Entry 2G2R (X-ray diffraction, 2.75 A resolution); this record covers chains L and H.

Chain L:
Protein: Green-fluorescent antibody (11G10)-light chain
From: Mus musculus
Notes: antibody fragment or engineered binder
Chain sequence (219 residues; numbered 1 to 214 plus 5 insertion-coded residues; the number before each row is that of its first residue; a row labelled like 27A-27E holds insertion residues (27A, then the next letters in order)):
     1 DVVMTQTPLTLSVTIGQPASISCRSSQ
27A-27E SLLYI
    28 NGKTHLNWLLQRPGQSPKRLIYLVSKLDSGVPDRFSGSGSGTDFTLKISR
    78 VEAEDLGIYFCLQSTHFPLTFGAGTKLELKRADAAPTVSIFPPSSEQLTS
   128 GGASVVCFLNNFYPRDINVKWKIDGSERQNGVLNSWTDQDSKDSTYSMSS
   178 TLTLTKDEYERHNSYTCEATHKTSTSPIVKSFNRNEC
Cystine bridges: Cys23-Cys88, Cys134-Cys194
Ligand contacts: hapten (TNS; N-(trans-4'-nitro-4-stilbenyl)-N-methyl-5-amino-pentanoic acid): Tyr27D, Asn34, Leu36, Arg46, Leu89, Ser91, Phe94, Leu96

Chain H:
Protein: Green-fluorescent antibody (11G10)-heavy chain
From: Mus musculus
Reference sequence: P84751 (HVM63_MOUSE); aligned to UniProt positions 11-219 over residues 11-229 (the alignment contains insertions or deletions, so no single offset holds)
Chain sequence (219 residues; numbered 1 to 229 plus 5 insertion-coded residues; 15 numbers in that range are skipped by the numbering (no residue carries them; nothing is unmodelled there); the number before each row is that of its first residue; a row labelled like 82A-82C holds insertion residues (82A, then the next letters in order)):
     1 QVQLQQSGPVLVKPGTSLKMSCKASGYTFTAYYMNWMKQSHGKRLEWIAV
    51 IN
   52A P
    53 YNGFTTYNQKFKGKATLTVDKSSNTAYMDL
82A-82C NSL
    83 TSEDSAVYYCVPYDYAAD
  100A R
   101 VYWGHGTLVTVSTAKTTAPSVYPLAPVCGG
   133 TTGSSVTLGCLVKGYFPEPVTL
   156 TW
   162 NSGSLSSG
   171 VHTFPALLQS
   183 GLYTLSSSVTVTSN
   198 TWP
   202 SQTIT
   208 CNVAHPASSTKVDKKI
   226 EPRG
Cystine bridges: Cys22-Cys92, Cys142-Cys208
Ligand contacts: hapten (TNS; N-(trans-4'-nitro-4-stilbenyl)-N-methyl-5-amino-pentanoic acid): Tyr33, Asn35, Met37, Val50, Val93, Tyr95, Tyr97, Val101, Trp103

Interface between chain L and chain H:
Cross-chain cystine bridges: Cys214(L)-Cys128(H)
Pairs across the interface (70; chain L residue first):
  Leu36(L) with Trp103(H)
  Gln38(L) with Gln39(H), hydrogen bond; Tyr91(H)
  Ser43(L) with Tyr91(H); Trp103(H); Gly104(H), hydrogen bond (side chain-backbone)
  Pro44(L) with Tyr91(H); Trp103(H)
  Arg46(L) with Asp100(H), salt bridge; Arg100A(H); Val101(H)
  Tyr49(L) with Asp100(H)
  Phe87(L) with Lys43(H); Leu45(H), hydrophobic
  Phe94(L) with Trp47(H), hydrophobic
  Pro95(L) with Trp47(H), hydrophobic; Asn60(H)
  Leu96(L) with Trp47(H)
  Phe98(L) with Met37(H), hydrophobic; Leu45(H); Glu46(H); Trp47(H)
  Ala100(L) with Lys43(H)
  Lys103(L) with Lys43(H)
  Ser116(L) with Thr139(H)
  Ile117(L) with Val127(H)
  Phe118(L) with Leu124(H); Ala125(H); Thr139(H); Gly141(H)
  Pro119(L) with Val127(H); Arg228(H), hydrogen bond (backbone-side chain)
  Pro120(L) with Arg228(H), hydrogen bond (backbone-side chain)
  Ser121(L) with Tyr122(H); Pro123(H); Arg228(H)
  Glu123(L) with Tyr122(H); Pro123(H); Lys221(H), salt bridge
  Gln124(L) with Tyr122(H); Lys145(H)
  Ser127(L) with Tyr122(H), hydrogen bond
  Ser131(L) with Leu143(H)
  Phe135(L) with Gly141(H); Phe174(H), hydrophobic; Ser189(H); Ser190(H)
  Asn137(L) with His172(H); Phe174(H); Ser190(H), hydrogen bond
  Asn138(L) with His172(H), hydrogen bond
  Leu160(L) with Leu177(H), hydrophobic; Gln179(H)
  Asn161(L) with Leu177(H)
  Ser162(L) with Phe174(H); Pro175(H), hydrogen bond (side chain-backbone)
  Trp163(L) with Pro175(H)
  Thr164(L) with Thr173(H); Phe174(H)
  Asp167(L) with His172(H)
  Lys169(L) with Ser168(H); Gly169(H)
  Ser174(L) with His172(H), hydrogen bond; Phe174(H)
  Met175(L) with Phe174(H)
  Ser176(L) with Phe174(H); Ser188(H), hydrogen bond
  Phe209(L) with Val127(H), hydrophobic
  Cys214(L) with Cys128(H), disulfide; Gly129(H), hydrogen bond (backbone-backbone)
Also at the interface, not in a pair above, chain L (43 interface residues in all): Leu50, Ile85, Val133, Thr180, Ser208
Also at the interface, not in a pair above, chain H (45 interface residues in all): Gly42, Tyr95, His105, Pro126, Leu140, Ser167, Thr192, Gly229

Overview:
43 residues of chain L and 45 residues of chain H are in contact, with 1 disulfide bond, 11 hydrogen bonds and
2 salt bridges. Polar contacts include Arg46(L)-Asp100(H), Glu123(L)-Lys221(H) and Gln38(L)-Gln39(H). Hapten
is bound between chain L and chain H.
Here chain L is Green-fluorescent antibody (11G10)-light chain and chain H is Green-fluorescent antibody
(11G10)-heavy chain, both from Mus musculus. Entry 2G2R (Green-fluorescent antibody 11G10 in complex with its
hapten (nitro-stilbene derivative)) was determined by X-ray diffraction.
